Entry 3X16 (X-ray diffraction, 2.65 A resolution); this record covers chain A.

# Chain A
Protein: Catalase-peroxidase
Source organism: Synechococcus elongatus PCC 7942
Notes: EC 1.11.1.21; fragment: catalase-peroxidase (KatG)
UniProtKB: Q31MN3 (KATG_SYNE7); numbering as in UniProt (aligned over 1-720)
Amino-acid sequence (720 residues; numbered 1 to 720; the number before each row is that of its first residue):
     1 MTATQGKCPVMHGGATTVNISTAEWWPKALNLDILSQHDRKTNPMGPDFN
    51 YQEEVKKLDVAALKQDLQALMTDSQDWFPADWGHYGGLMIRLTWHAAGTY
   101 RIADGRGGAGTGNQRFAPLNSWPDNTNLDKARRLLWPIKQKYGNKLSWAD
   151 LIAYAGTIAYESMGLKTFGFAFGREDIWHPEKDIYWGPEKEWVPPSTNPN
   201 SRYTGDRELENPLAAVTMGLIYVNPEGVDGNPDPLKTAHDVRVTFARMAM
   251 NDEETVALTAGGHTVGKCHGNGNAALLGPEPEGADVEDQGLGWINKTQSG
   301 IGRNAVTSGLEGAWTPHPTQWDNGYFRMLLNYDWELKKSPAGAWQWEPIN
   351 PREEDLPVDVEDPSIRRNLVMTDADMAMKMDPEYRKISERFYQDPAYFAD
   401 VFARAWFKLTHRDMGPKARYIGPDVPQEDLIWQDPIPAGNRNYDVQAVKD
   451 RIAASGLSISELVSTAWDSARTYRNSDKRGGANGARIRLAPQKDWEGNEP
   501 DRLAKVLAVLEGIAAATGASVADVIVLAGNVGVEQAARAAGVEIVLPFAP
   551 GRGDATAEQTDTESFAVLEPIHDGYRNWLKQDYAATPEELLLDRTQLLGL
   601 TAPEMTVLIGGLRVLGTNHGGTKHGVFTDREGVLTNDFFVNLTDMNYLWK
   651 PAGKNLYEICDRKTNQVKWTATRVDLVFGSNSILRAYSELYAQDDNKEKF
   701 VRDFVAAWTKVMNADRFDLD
Not modelled in the structure: 1-10
Construct notes: engineered mutation Phe78 (Trp in Q31MN3)
Metal / ion sites: Na+ site 1: Gly105, Gly107, Ser476; heme b/c Fe near His263 (its only coordinating residue here); Na+ site 2: Thr264, Thr315, His317, Gln320, Asp322; Na+ site 3 near Glu354 (its only coordinating residue here)
Residues lining bound ligands: heme b/c (HEB): Asp81, Gly87, Leu88, Ile90, Arg91, Trp94, Tyr160, Val223, Pro225, Phe245, Leu258, Thr259, Gly262, His263, Val265, Gly266, Lys267, Cys268, His269, Thr307, Ser308, Gly309, Leu310, Trp314, Thr372, Ala374, Phe402, Trp406
Curated features (UniProtKB/Swiss-Prot):
  - active site: His95 (Proton acceptor)
  - binding site (heme b): His263
  - site: Arg91 (Transition state stabilizer)
  - cross-link: Trp94 to Tyr222 (Tryptophyl-tyrosyl-methioninium (Trp-Tyr) (with M-248)), Tyr222 to Met248 (Tryptophyl-tyrosyl-methioninium (Tyr-Met) (with W-94))

# Overview
Ligands of chain A: heme b/c. Gly105, Gly107 and Ser476 coordinate Na+ site 1. Thr264, Thr315, His317, Gln320
and Asp322 form the Na+ site 2. From UniProt: active-site residue His95 and heme b-binding residue His263.
Chain A is Catalase-peroxidase (Synechococcus elongatus PCC 7942); the structure, Crystal structure of the
catalase-peroxidase KatG W78F mutant from Synechococcus elongatus PCC7942, was determined by X-ray diffraction
(same publication as 4PAE).
